Entry 3D2T (X-ray diffraction, 1.85 A resolution); this record covers chains A and B.

# Chain A (and B)
Molecule: Transthyretin
From: Homo sapiens
Notes: chain B of this document is another copy of the same molecule, construct and numbering; everything in this record applies to it too
UniProtKB: P02766 (TTHY_HUMAN); residues 1-127 here correspond to UniProt positions 21-147 (UniProt number = residue number + 20)
Amino-acid sequence (127 residues; row label = number of the first residue in the row):
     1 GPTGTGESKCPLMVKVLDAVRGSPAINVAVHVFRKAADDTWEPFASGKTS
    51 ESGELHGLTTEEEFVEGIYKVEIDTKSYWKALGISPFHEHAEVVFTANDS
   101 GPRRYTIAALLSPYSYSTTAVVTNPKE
Not modelled in the structure: 1-9, 125-127 (chain B: 1-9, 99-103, 124-127)
Residues lining bound ligands: Diflunisal (1FL; 5-(2,4-difluorophenyl)-2-hydroxy-benzoic acid): K15, L17, A108, A109, L110, S117, T118, T119, V121
UniProt features mapped onto this chain:
  - binding site (L-thyroxine): K15, E54, S117
  - modified residue: C10 (Sulfocysteine), E42 (4-carboxyglutamate), S52 (Phosphoserine)
  - glycosylation: N98 (N-linked (GlcNAc...) asparagine)

# How chain A and chain B interact
Contacting residue pairs - 43 pairs, chain A then chain B:
  I68(A) - E89(B)
  K70(A) - E92(B)  salt bridge
  F87(A) - F95(B)
  F87(A) - Y105(B)  hydrophobic
  F87(A) - I107(B)  hydrophobic
  F87(A) - A120(B)  hydrophobic
  H88(A) - V93(B)
  H88(A) - V94(B)
  H88(A) - T118(B)
  E89(A) - V94(B)  hydrogen bond (backbone-backbone)
  E89(A) - T96(B)  hydrogen bond
  H90(A) - V94(B)
  E92(A) - E92(B)
  E92(A) - V94(B)
  E92(A) - Y116(B)  hydrogen bond (backbone-side chain)
  V93(A) - H88(B)
  V94(A) - H88(B)
  V94(A) - E89(B)  hydrogen bond (backbone-backbone)
  V94(A) - H90(B)
  V94(A) - E92(B)
  F95(A) - F87(B)  hydrophobic
  F95(A) - E89(B)
  T96(A) - E89(B)  hydrogen bond
  Y105(A) - F87(B)  hydrophobic
  I107(A) - F87(B)  hydrophobic
  Y114(A) - T119(B)
  Y114(A) - A120(B)  hydrogen bond (backbone-backbone)
  Y114(A) - V122(B)  hydrophobic
  S115(A) - T118(B)  hydrogen bond (side chain-backbone)
  S115(A) - T119(B)  hydrogen bond
  Y116(A) - E92(B)  hydrogen bond (side chain-backbone)
  Y116(A) - S117(B)
  Y116(A) - T118(B)  hydrogen bond (backbone-backbone)
  S117(A) - Y116(B)
  S117(A) - S117(B)  hydrogen bond
  T118(A) - S115(B)  hydrogen bond (backbone-side chain)
  T118(A) - Y116(B)  hydrogen bond (backbone-backbone)
  T119(A) - Y114(B)
  T119(A) - S115(B)  hydrogen bond
  A120(A) - F87(B)  hydrophobic
  A120(A) - Y114(B)  hydrogen bond (backbone-backbone)
  V122(A) - F87(B)  hydrophobic
  V122(A) - Y114(B)  hydrophobic
Other interface residues (no listed pair), chain A (22 interface residues in all): K76
Other interface residues (no listed pair), chain B (21 interface residues in all): I68, K76

# Summary
22 residues of chain A face 21 of chain B across their interface; the contacts include 15 hydrogen bonds and 1
salt bridge. Polar pairs include K70(A)-E92(B), E89(A)-T96(B) and E92(A)-Y116(B). Ligands of chain A:
Diflunisal. From UniProt: 3 L-thyroxine-binding residues on chain A.
Chain A and chain B are both Transthyretin (Homo sapiens); the structure, Human transthyretin (ttr) complexed
with diflunisal, was determined by X-ray diffraction together with 2F7I, 2B9A and 2B77 from the same study.
